PDB entry 4INR | X-ray diffraction, 2.70 A resolution | chains E and F of the 28 polymer chains in the assembly

# Chain E
Name: Proteasome component PRE5
From: Saccharomyces cerevisiae
Notes: EC 3.4.25.1
Reference sequence: P40302 (PSA1_YEAST); residues 0-233 here correspond to UniProt positions 1-234 (UniProt number = residue number + 1)
Chain sequence (234 residues; numbered 0 to 233; the number before each row is that of its first residue; numbering starts at 0):
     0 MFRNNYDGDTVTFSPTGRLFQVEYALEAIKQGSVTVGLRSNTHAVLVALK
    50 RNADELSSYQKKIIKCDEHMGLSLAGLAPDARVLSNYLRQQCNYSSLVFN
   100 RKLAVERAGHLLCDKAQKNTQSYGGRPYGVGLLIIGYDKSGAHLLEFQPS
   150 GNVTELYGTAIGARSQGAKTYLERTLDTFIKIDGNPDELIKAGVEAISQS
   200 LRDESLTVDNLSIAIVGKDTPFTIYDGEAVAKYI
Not modelled in the structure: 0
Curated features (UniProtKB/Swiss-Prot):
  - modified residue: Ser13 (Phosphoserine)
  - cross-link: Lys190 (Glycyl lysine isopeptide (Lys-Gly) (interchain with G-Cter in ubiquitin))

# Chain F
Name: Proteasome component C1
From: Saccharomyces cerevisiae
Notes: EC 3.4.25.1
Reference sequence: P21242 (PSA3_YEAST); residues -3 to 284 here correspond to UniProt positions 1-288 (UniProt number = residue number + 4)
Chain sequence (288 residues; numbered -3 to 284; the number before each row is that of its first residue; numbers below 1 keep their minus sign (Met-3 is residue -3)):
    -3 MTSIGTGYDLSNSVFSPDGRNFQVEYAVKAVENGTTSIGIKCNDGVVFAV
    47 EKLITSKLLVPQKNVKIQVVDRHIGCVYSGLIPDGRHLVNRGREEAASFK
    97 KLYKTPIPIPAFADRLGQYVQAHTLYNSVRPFGVSTIFGGVDKNGAHLYM
   147 LEPSGSYWGYKGAATGKGRQSAKAELEKLVDHHPEGLSAREAVKQAAKII
   197 YLAHEDNKEKDFELEISWCSLSETNGLHKFVKGDLLQEAIDFAQKEINGD
   247 DDEDEDDSDNVMSSDDENAPVATNANATTDQEGDIHLE
Not modelled in the structure: -3 to 0, 245-284
Curated features (UniProtKB/Swiss-Prot):
  - modified residue: Thr-2 (N-acetylthreonine)

# Chain E / chain F interface
Residue-residue contacts - 64 pairs, chain E then chain F:
  Asn4(E) with Leu6(F)
  Tyr5(E) with Asp5(F), hydrogen bond; Leu6(F), hydrophobic
  Thr9(E) with Arg126(F)
  Val10(E) with Ser124(F); Val125(F); Arg126(F)
  Thr11(E) with Leu6(F); Gln19(F)
  Phe12(E) with Gln19(F), hydrogen bond (backbone-side chain); Tyr22(F), hydrophobic; Ala23(F), hydrophobic; Leu77(F), hydrophobic; Arg126(F); Pro127(F)
  Ser13(E) with Tyr22(F)
  Pro14(E) with Tyr22(F), hydrophobic; Lys25(F)
  Thr15(E) with Lys25(F)
  Gly16(E) with Tyr22(F); Ala26(F)
  Leu18(E) with Arg126(F)
  Arg38(E) with Val56(F)
  His109(E) with Arg82(F), hydrogen bond
  Cys112(E) with Arg82(F)
  Asp113(E) with Arg82(F), salt bridge; Asn86(F)
  Gln116(E) with Pro79(F); Asp80(F); His83(F), hydrogen bond
  Thr119(E) with Arg126(F), hydrogen bond (backbone-side chain)
  Gln120(E) with His83(F); His119(F); Ser124(F); Val125(F); Arg126(F), hydrogen bond (backbone-backbone); Phe128(F)
  Ser121(E) with Ser124(F)
  Tyr122(E) with Ser124(F), hydrogen bond (backbone-backbone)
  Ser149(E) with Pro79(F)
  Gly150(E) with Pro79(F)
  Asn151(E) with Ile78(F); Pro79(F)
  Thr153(E) with Asn60(F)
  Glu154(E) with Leu55(F); Val56(F), hydrogen bond (backbone-backbone); Lys59(F); Asn60(F), hydrogen bond (backbone-side chain)
  Leu155(E) with Leu54(F); Leu55(F); Val56(F)
  Tyr156(E) with Lys53(F); Leu54(F), hydrogen bond (backbone-backbone); Leu55(F); Val56(F); Pro57(F)
  Gly157(E) with Leu54(F)
  Lys168(E) with Leu54(F)
  Leu171(E) with Leu54(F)
  Glu172(E) with Ser52(F); Lys53(F); Leu54(F)
  Leu175(E) with Lys53(F); Leu54(F), hydrophobic
Also at the interface, not in a pair above, chain E (33 interface residues in all): Val152
Also at the interface, not in a pair above, chain F (30 interface residues in all): Asn123, Gly129

# Summary
33 residues of chain E and 30 residues of chain F are in contact; the contacts include 10 hydrogen bonds and 1
salt bridge. Polar contacts include Asp113(E)-Arg82(F), Tyr5(E)-Asp5(F) and Phe12(E)-Gln19(F).
Chain E is Proteasome component PRE5 and chain F is Proteasome component C1, both from Saccharomyces
cerevisiae; the structure, Yeast 20S proteasome in complex with the vinyl sulfone LU102, was determined by
X-ray diffraction together with 4INT and 4INU from the same study.
